Entry 4GK0 (X-ray diffraction, 2.70 A resolution); this record covers chains A and C.

== Chain A ==
Name: Mitotic spindle assembly checkpoint protein MAD2B
Source organism: Homo sapiens
UniProt: Q9UI95 (MD2L2_HUMAN); numbering as in UniProt (aligned over 1-211)
Chain sequence (238 residues; row label = number of the first residue in the row; numbers below 1 keep their minus sign (Met-15 is residue -15)):
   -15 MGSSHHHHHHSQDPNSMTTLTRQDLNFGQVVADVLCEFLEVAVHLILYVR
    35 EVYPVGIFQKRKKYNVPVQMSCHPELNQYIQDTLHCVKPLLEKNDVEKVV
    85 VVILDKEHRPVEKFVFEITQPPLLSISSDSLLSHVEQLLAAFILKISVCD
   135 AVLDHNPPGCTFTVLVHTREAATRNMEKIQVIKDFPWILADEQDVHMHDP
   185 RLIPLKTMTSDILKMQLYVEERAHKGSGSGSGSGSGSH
Disordered / not traced: -15 to 8, 107-109, 210-222
Sequence notes: expression tag (-15 to 0, 212-222); engineered mutation Ala124 (Arg in Q9UI95)
Curated features (UniProtKB/Swiss-Prot):
  - natural variant: Val85 (V85E: In FANCV)
  - mutagenesis: Tyr63 (Y63A: Alters interaction with REV3L. Loss of interaction with REV3L; when associated with A-171), Trp171 (W171A: Alters interaction with REV3L and REV1. Loss of interaction with REV3L; when associated with A-63. No effect on interaction with REV1; when associated with A-124), Leu186 (L186A: Significantly prevents interaction with REV1; no effect on interaction with REV3L), Gln200 (Q200A: Significantly prevents interaction with REV1; no effect on interaction with REV3L), Tyr202 (Y202A: Significantly prevents interaction with REV1; no effect on interaction with REV3L)

== Chain C ==
Name: DNA polymerase zeta catalytic subunit
Source organism: Homo sapiens
Notes: EC 2.7.7.7; fragment: Rev7-binding domain
UniProt: O60673 (DPOLZ_HUMAN); residue numbers follow UniProt; this construct covers 1847-1898
Chain sequence (52 residues; row label = number of the first residue in the row):
  1847 MLTPTPDSSPRSTSSPSQSKNGSFTPRTANILKPLMSPPSREEIMATLLD
  1897 HD
Disordered / not traced: 1847-1873, 1894-1898

== Chain A / chain C interface ==
Pairs across the interface (46):
  Glu35(A) with Arg1887(C), hydrogen bond (backbone-side chain)
  Val36(A) with Arg1887(C)
  Tyr37(A) with Pro1884(C); Pro1885(C), hydrogen bond (side chain-backbone); Ser1886(C); Arg1887(C)
  Pro38(A) with Arg1887(C)
  Ile41(A) with Ile1890(C), hydrophobic
  His57(A) with Ile1890(C); Thr1893(C), hydrogen bond
  Glu59(A) with Pro1885(C); Glu1889(C)
  Leu60(A) with Pro1885(C)
  Tyr63(A) with Pro1880(C); Met1882(C), hydrogen bond (side chain-backbone); Ser1883(C); Pro1884(C)
  Phe146(A) with Pro1884(C)
  Val148(A) with Pro1880(C)
  Leu149(A) with Leu1878(C); Lys1879(C)
  Val150(A) with Asn1876(C); Ile1877(C); Leu1878(C), hydrogen bond (backbone-backbone)
  His151(A) with Asn1876(C); Ile1877(C)
  Thr152(A) with Asn1876(C), hydrogen bond (backbone-backbone); Leu1878(C)
  Glu154(A) with Asn1876(C)
  Ala155(A) with Ala1875(C)
  Met160(A) with Leu1878(C), hydrophobic
  Phe169(A) with Pro1880(C), hydrophobic
  Pro170(A) with Pro1880(C); Leu1881(C), hydrogen bond (backbone-backbone)
  Trp171(A) with Leu1878(C); Lys1879(C); Pro1880(C)
  Ile172(A) with Leu1878(C); Lys1879(C), hydrogen bond (backbone-backbone)
  Leu173(A) with Ala1875(C); Ile1877(C); Leu1878(C), hydrophobic
  Ala174(A) with Thr1874(C); Ile1877(C), hydrogen bond (backbone-backbone)
  Asp178(A) with Lys1879(C), salt bridge
  Val179(A) with Ile1877(C), hydrophobic
Also at the interface, not in a pair above, chain A (31 interface residues in all): Thr67, Thr147, Asn159, Ile163, Asp168

== In short ==
Chain A and chain C form an interface of 31 and 17 residues respectively; the contacts include 9 hydrogen
bonds and 1 salt bridge. Polar pairs include Asp178(A)-Lys1879(C), Glu35(A)-Arg1887(C) and
Tyr37(A)-Pro1885(C). UniProt lists 5 mutagenesis sites on chain A.
Chain A is Mitotic spindle assembly checkpoint protein MAD2B and chain C is DNA polymerase zeta catalytic
subunit, both from Homo sapiens; the structure, Crystal structure of human Rev3-Rev7-Rev1 complex, was
determined by X-ray diffraction, deposited together with 4GK5.
